7TFI - chains B and H of the 10 polymer chains in the assembly; structure by electron microscopy, 3.41 A resolution.

Chain B:
Molecule: Replication factor C subunit 4
Source organism: Saccharomyces cerevisiae
UniProtKB: P40339 (RFC4_YEAST); residue numbers follow UniProt; this construct covers 1-323
Amino-acid sequence (323 residues; numbered 1 to 323; the number before each row is that of its first residue):
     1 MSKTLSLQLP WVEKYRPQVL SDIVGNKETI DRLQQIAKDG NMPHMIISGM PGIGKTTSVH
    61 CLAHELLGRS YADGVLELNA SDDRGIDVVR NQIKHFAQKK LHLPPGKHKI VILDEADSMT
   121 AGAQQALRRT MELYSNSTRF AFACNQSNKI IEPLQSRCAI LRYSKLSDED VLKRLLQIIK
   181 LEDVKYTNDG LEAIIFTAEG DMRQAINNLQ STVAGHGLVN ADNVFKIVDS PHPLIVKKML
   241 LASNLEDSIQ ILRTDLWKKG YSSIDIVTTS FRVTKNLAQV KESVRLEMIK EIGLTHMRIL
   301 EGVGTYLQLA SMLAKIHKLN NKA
Disordered / not traced: 1-3
Curated features (UniProtKB/Swiss-Prot):
  - binding site (ATP): Val12, Val24, Gly49 to Thr57, Asn145, Arg203

Chain H:
Molecule: Proliferating cell nuclear antigen
Source organism: Saccharomyces cerevisiae
UniProtKB: P15873 (PCNA_YEAST); numbering as in UniProt (aligned over 1-258)
Amino-acid sequence (260 residues; each row starts with the number of its first residue; numbers below 1 keep their minus sign (Ala-1 is residue -1)):
    -1 ASMLEAKFEE ASLFKRIIDG FKDCVQLVNF QCKEDGIIAQ AVDDSRVLLV SLEIGVEAFQ
    59 EYRCDHPVTL GMDLTSLSKI LRCGNNTDTL TLIADNTPDS IILLFEDTKK DRIAEYSLKL
   119 MDIDADFLKI EELQYDSTLS LPSSEFSKIV RDLSQLSDSI NIMITKETIK FVADGDIGSG
   179 SVIIKPFVDM EHPETSIKLE MDQPVDLTFG AKYLLDIIKG SSLSDRVGIR LSSEAPALFQ
   239 FDLKSGFLQF FLAPKFNDEE
Disordered / not traced: -1 to 0, 255-258
Construct notes: expression tag (-1 to 0)
Modified / non-standard residues: Mse1, Mse70, Mse119, Mse161, Mse188, Mse199 (selenomethionine; parent Met)
Curated features (UniProtKB/Swiss-Prot):
  - DNA-binding region: Arg61 to Arg80
  - cross-link (Glycyl lysine isopeptide (Lys-Gly)): Lys127 (interchain with G-Cter in SUMO), Lys164 (interchain with G-Cter in SUMO)

How chain B and chain H interact:
Residue-residue contacts (12; chain B residue first):
  His95(B) - Mse119(H)
  Gln98(B) - Leu25(H)
  Gln98(B) - Mse119(H)
  Gln98(B) - Asp120(H)  hydrogen bond (backbone-backbone)
  Lys99(B) - Lys117(H)
  Lys99(B) - Leu118(H)
  Lys100(B) - Pro96(H)
  Lys100(B) - Asp97(H)
  Lys100(B) - Leu118(H)  hydrogen bond (backbone-backbone)
  Lys100(B) - Mse119(H)
  Lys100(B) - Asp120(H)
  His102(B) - Pro96(H)
Also at the interface, not in a pair above, chain H (10 interface residues in all): Thr67, Gly69, Thr95

Summary:
5 residues of chain B face 10 of chain H across their interface, with 2 hydrogen bonds. Backbone hydrogen
bonds pair Gln98(B)-Asp120(H) and Lys100(B)-Leu118(H). Curated annotation (UniProt) lists 13 ATP-binding
residues on chain B.
Here chain B is Replication factor C subunit 4 and chain H is Proliferating cell nuclear antigen, both from
Saccharomyces cerevisiae. Entry 7TFI (Atomic model of the S. cerevisiae clamp-clamp loader complex PCNA-RFC
bound to DNA with an open ...) was determined by electron microscopy (same publication as 7TFH, 7TFJ, 7TFK and
7TFL).
